PDB entry 5UHG | X-ray diffraction, 3.97 A resolution | chains A and B of the 8 polymer chains in the assembly

Chain A (and B):
Molecule: DNA-directed RNA polymerase subunit alpha
Organism: Mycobacterium tuberculosis (strain ATCC 25618 / H37Rv)
Notes: EC 2.7.7.6; chain B of this document is another copy of the same molecule, construct and numbering; everything in this record applies to it too
UniProtKB: P9WGZ1 (RPOA_MYCTU); numbering as in UniProt (aligned over 1-347)
Amino-acid sequence (347 residues; row label = number of the first residue in the row):
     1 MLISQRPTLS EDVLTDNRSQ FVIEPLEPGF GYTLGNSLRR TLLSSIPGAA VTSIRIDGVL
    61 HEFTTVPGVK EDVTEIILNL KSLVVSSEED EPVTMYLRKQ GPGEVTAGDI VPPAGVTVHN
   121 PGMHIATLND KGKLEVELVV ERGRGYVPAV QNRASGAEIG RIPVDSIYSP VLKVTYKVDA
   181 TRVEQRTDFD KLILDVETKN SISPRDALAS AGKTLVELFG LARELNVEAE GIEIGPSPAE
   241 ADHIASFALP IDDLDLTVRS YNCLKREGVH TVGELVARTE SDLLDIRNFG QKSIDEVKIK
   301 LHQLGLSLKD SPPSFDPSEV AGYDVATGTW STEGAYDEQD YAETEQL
Unresolved in the structure: 1-2, 227-347 (chain B: 1-5, 233-347)

Interface between chain A and chain B:
Residue-residue contacts (56; chain A residue first):
  Ile3(A) - Glu141(B)
  Ile3(A) - Arg142(B)
  Ile3(A) - Tyr168(B)
  Gln5(A) - Arg144(B)
  Thr8(A) - Leu218(B)
  Ser10(A) - Leu221(B)
  Leu26(A) - Leu218(B)  hydrophobic
  Glu27(A) - Ser44(B)
  Glu27(A) - Arg144(B)  salt bridge
  Gly29(A) - Arg40(B)  hydrogen bond (backbone-side chain)
  Phe30(A) - Arg40(B)
  Phe30(A) - Thr41(B)
  Phe30(A) - Leu215(B)  hydrophobic
  Thr33(A) - Asn36(B)  hydrogen bond
  Thr33(A) - Ser37(B)  hydrogen bond (side chain-backbone)
  Thr33(A) - Arg40(B)
  Leu34(A) - Leu218(B)  hydrophobic
  Leu34(A) - Phe219(B)  hydrophobic
  Ser37(A) - Thr33(B)  hydrogen bond (side chain-backbone)
  Ser37(A) - Ser37(B)  hydrogen bond
  Arg40(A) - Gly29(B)  hydrogen bond (side chain-backbone)
  Arg40(A) - Tyr32(B)
  Arg40(A) - Thr33(B)  hydrogen bond
  Thr41(A) - Phe30(B)
  Thr41(A) - Thr33(B)
  Ser45(A) - Glu27(B)
  Ser45(A) - Phe30(B)
  Arg144(A) - Glu27(B)  salt bridge
  Glu184(A) - Val150(B)
  Glu184(A) - Gln151(B)
  Gln185(A) - Gln151(B)
  Asp206(A) - Asn226(B)  hydrogen bond
  Leu208(A) - Ala222(B)
  Ala209(A) - Ala222(B)
  Ala209(A) - Arg223(B)
  Ala209(A) - Asn226(B)
  Ser210(A) - Ala229(B)  hydrogen bond (side chain-backbone)
  Gly212(A) - Phe219(B)
  Gly212(A) - Ala222(B)
  Gly212(A) - Arg223(B)
  Lys213(A) - Arg223(B)
  Lys213(A) - Val227(B)
  Lys213(A) - Glu230(B)
  Thr214(A) - Glu230(B)  hydrogen bond
  Leu215(A) - Phe219(B)  hydrophobic
  Val216(A) - Phe219(B)  hydrophobic
  Glu217(A) - Glu230(B)
  Glu217(A) - Ile232(B)
  Phe219(A) - Leu34(B)  hydrophobic
  Phe219(A) - Leu215(B)  hydrophobic
  Phe219(A) - Val216(B)  hydrophobic
  Phe219(A) - Phe219(B)  hydrophobic
  Leu221(A) - Thr8(B)
  Ala222(A) - Ala209(B)
  Arg223(A) - Lys213(B)
  Asn226(A) - Arg205(B)
Interface residues without a listed pair, chain A (40 interface residues in all): Leu38, Ser44, Pro47, Val183, Asp188, Arg205, Leu218, Gly220
Interface residues without a listed pair, chain B (41 interface residues in all): Leu26, Ser45, Asp90, Leu208, Gly212, Gly220, Leu225, Glu228

Overview:
40 residues of chain A and 41 residues of chain B are in contact, with 10 hydrogen bonds and 2 salt bridges.
Polar pairs include Glu27(A)-Arg144(B), Gly29(A)-Arg40(B) and Thr33(A)-Asn36(B).
Chain A and chain B are both DNA-directed RNA polymerase subunit alpha (Mycobacterium tuberculosis (strain
ATCC 25618 / H37Rv)); the structure, Crystal structure of Mycobacterium tuberculosis transcription initiation
complex in complex with D-AAP1 and Rifampin, was determined by X-ray diffraction (same publication as 5UH5,
5UH6, 5UH8, 5UH9, 5UHA, 5UHB and 4 further entries).
